7QL5 - chains D and E of the 5 polymer chains in the assembly; structure by electron microscopy, 2.50 A resolution.

[Chain D]
Molecule: Acetylcholine receptor subunit alpha
Source organism: Tetronarce californica
UniProt: P02710 (ACHA_TETCF); residues 1-437 here correspond to UniProt positions 25-461 (UniProt number = residue number + 24)
Chain sequence (437 residues; numbered 1 to 437; the number before each row is that of its first residue):
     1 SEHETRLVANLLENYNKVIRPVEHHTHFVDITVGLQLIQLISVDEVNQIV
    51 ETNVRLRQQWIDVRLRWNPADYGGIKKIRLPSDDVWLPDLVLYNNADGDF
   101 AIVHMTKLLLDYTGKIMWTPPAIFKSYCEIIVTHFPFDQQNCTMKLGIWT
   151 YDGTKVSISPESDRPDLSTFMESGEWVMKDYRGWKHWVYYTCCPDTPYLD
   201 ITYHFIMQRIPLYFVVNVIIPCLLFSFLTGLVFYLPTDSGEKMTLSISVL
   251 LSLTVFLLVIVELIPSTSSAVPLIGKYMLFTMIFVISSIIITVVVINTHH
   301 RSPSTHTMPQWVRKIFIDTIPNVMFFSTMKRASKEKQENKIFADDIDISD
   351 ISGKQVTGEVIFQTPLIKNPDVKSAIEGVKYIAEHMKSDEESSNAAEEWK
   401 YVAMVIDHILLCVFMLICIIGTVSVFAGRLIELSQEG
Disordered / not traced: 324-377, 426-437
Disulfides: C128-C142, C192-C193
Glycans and other covalent adducts: glycan linked to N141
Small-molecule neighbours: (S)-3-(1-methylpyrrolidin-2-yl)pyridine (NCT): Y93, W149, T150, Y190, C192, C193, Y198
Swiss-Prot annotation at these positions:
  - glycosylation: N141 (N-linked (GlcNAc...) asparagine)
What the authors report for this chain:
  - binding site for (S)-3-(1-methylpyrrolidin-2-yl)pyridine: Y198
  - specificity-determining residues: P197 (proposed by the authors, not directly observed)
  - post-translational modification sites: N141
  - binding site for the ligand POV: K276

[Chain E]
Molecule: Acetylcholine receptor subunit gamma
Source organism: Tetronarce californica
UniProt: P02714 (ACHG_TETCF); residues 1-489 here correspond to UniProt positions 18-506 (UniProt number = residue number + 17)
Chain sequence (489 residues; numbered 1 to 489; the number before each row is that of its first residue):
     1 ENEEGRLIEKLLGDYDKRIIPAKTLDHIIDVTLKLTLTNLISLNEKEEAL
    51 TTNVWIEIQWNDYRLSWNTSEYEGIDLVRIPSELLWLPDVVLENNVDGQF
   101 EVAYYANVLVYNDGSMYWLPPAIYRSTCPIAVTYFPFDWQNCSLVFRSQT
   151 YNAHEVNLQLSAEEGEAVEWIHIDPEDFTENGEWTIRHRPAKKNYNWQLT
   201 KDDTDFQEIIFFLIIQRKPLFYIINIIAPCVLISSLVVLVYFLPAQAGGQ
   251 KCTLSISVLLAQTIFLFLIAQKVPETSLNVPLIGKYLIFVMFVSMLIVMN
   301 CVIVLNVSLRTPNTHSLSEKIKHLFLGFLPKYLGMQLEPSEETPEKPQPR
   351 RRSSFGIMIKAEEYILKKPRSELMFEEQKDRHGLKRVNKMTSDIDIGTTV
   401 DLYKDLANFAPEIKSCVEACNFIAKSTKEQNDSGSENENWVLIGKVIDKA
   451 CFWIALLLFSIGTLAIFLTGHFNQVPEFPFPGDPRKYVP
Disordered / not traced: 1, 336-417
Disulfides: C128-C142
Glycans and other covalent adducts: N-acetylglucosamine (NAG) linked to N68, N141
Small-molecule neighbours: (S)-3-(1-methylpyrrolidin-2-yl)pyridine (NCT): W55, L109, Y117, L119
Swiss-Prot annotation at these positions:
  - modified residue: Y364 (Phosphotyrosine)
  - glycosylation: N68 (N-linked (GlcNAc...) asparagine)

[Interface between chain D and chain E]
Residue-residue contacts (90):
  S1(D) with I19(E); I20(E); A22(E); Y63(E), hydrogen bond (backbone-side chain)
  E2(D) with Y63(E)
  E4(D) with I19(E); I20(E)
  T5(D) with D16(E); I19(E)
  V8(D) with R18(E); I19(E), hydrophobic
  L12(D) with R18(E)
  Q39(D) with T127(E)
  I41(D) with V96(E)
  R55(D) with E93(E), salt bridge; F100(E)
  G73(D) with L25(E)
  R79(D) with R18(E); T150(E), hydrogen bond (side chain-backbone); N152(E); E155(E), salt bridge; T204(E)
  P81(D) with R18(E)
  D84(D) with R18(E), salt bridge
  H104(D) with G98(E), hydrogen bond (side chain-backbone); F100(E)
  T106(D) with Q149(E)
  K107(D) with R18(E); T150(E); Y151(E), hydrogen bond
  P121(D) with F100(E), hydrophobic; Q149(E)
  G174(D) with T276(E); L278(E)
  E175(D) with E275(E); T276(E)
  I210(D) with S277(E), hydrogen bond (backbone-side chain)
  L212(D) with S277(E), hydrogen bond (backbone-side chain); V280(E), hydrophobic
  Y213(D) with A270(E); P274(E); E275(E); S277(E), hydrogen bond (backbone-side chain)
  V216(D) with V280(E), hydrophobic; I288(E), hydrophobic
  N217(D) with A270(E)
  L224(D) with F292(E), hydrophobic; M295(E), hydrophobic
  F225(D) with L259(E), hydrophobic
  F227(D) with M295(E), hydrophobic
  L228(D) with I256(E), hydrophobic; L259(E), hydrophobic; M295(E), hydrophobic; V298(E), hydrophobic
  L231(D) with M299(E), hydrophobic; V302(E)
  Y234(D) with N306(E), hydrogen bond (backbone-side chain); R310(E)
  L235(D) with V302(E); L305(E), hydrophobic
  P236(D) with L305(E); N306(E); L309(E), hydrophobic
  D238(D) with A247(E)
  S239(D) with A247(E); L305(E); L309(E)
  E241(D) with Q250(E); K251(E); C252(E), hydrogen bond (side chain-backbone); T253(E), hydrogen bond (side chain-backbone); L305(E)
  T244(D) with T253(E)
  L245(D) with C252(E), hydrophobic; I256(E), hydrophobic
  S248(D) with I256(E)
  S252(D) with L260(E)
  V255(D) with F267(E), hydrophobic
  F256(D) with T263(E); F267(E), hydrophobic
  V259(D) with F267(E), hydrophobic
  K380(D) with E418(E), salt bridge
  I382(D) with I423(E), hydrophobic
  A383(D) with F422(E)
  M386(D) with I423(E), hydrophobic; S426(E)
  K387(D) with F422(E)
  E397(D) with N313(E)
  M404(D) with T314(E); H315(E)
Also at the interface, not in a pair above, chain D (57 interface residues in all): G74, I75, I123, M171, P211, P221, Y401, H408
Also at the interface, not in a pair above, chain E (63 interface residues in all): K17, P21, W86, D89, N94, D97, L266, N279, M291, I303, T427

[In short]
Chain D and chain E form an interface of 57 and 63 residues respectively; the contacts include 10 hydrogen
bonds and 4 salt bridges. Polar pairs include R55(D)-E93(E), R79(D)-E155(E) and D84(D)-R18(E). Ligands of
chain D: (S)-3-(1-methylpyrrolidin-2-yl)pyridine. From the paper: a binding site for
(S)-3-(1-methylpyrrolidin-2-yl)pyridine at Y198(D); a binding site for the ligand POV at K276(D).
Chain D is Acetylcholine receptor subunit alpha and chain E is Acetylcholine receptor subunit gamma, both from
Tetronarce californica; the structure, Torpedo muscle-type nicotinic acetylcholine receptor - nicotine-bound
conformation, was determined by electron microscopy, deposited together with 7QKO and 7QL6.
